PDB entry 4GXU | X-ray diffraction, 3.29 A resolution | chains A and N of the 12 polymer chains in the assembly

[Chain A]
Molecule: Hemagglutinin HA1 chain
From: Influenza A virus
UniProtKB: Q9WFX3 (HEMA_I18A0); the construct lacks a stretch of the UniProt sequence, so the offset changes along the chain: 11-54 = UniProt 18-61; 55-83 = UniProt 63-91; 84-95 = UniProt 93-104; 96-125 = UniProt 106-135; 3 more segments
Sequence (331 residues; each row starts with the number of its first residue; a row labelled like 125A-125C holds insertion residues (125A, then the next letters in order)):
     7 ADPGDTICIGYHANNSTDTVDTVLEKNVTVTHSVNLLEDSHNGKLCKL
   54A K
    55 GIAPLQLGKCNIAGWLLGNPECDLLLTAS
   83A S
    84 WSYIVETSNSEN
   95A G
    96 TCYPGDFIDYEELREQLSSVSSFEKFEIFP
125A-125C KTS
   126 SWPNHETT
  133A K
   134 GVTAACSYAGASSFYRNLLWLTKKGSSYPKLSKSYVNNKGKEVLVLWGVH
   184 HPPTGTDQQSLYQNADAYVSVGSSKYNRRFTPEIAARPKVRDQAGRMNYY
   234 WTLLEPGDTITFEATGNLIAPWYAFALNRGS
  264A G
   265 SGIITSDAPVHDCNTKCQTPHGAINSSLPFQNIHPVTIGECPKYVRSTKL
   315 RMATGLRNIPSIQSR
Not modelled in the structure: 7-8, 326-329
Differences from the reference sequence: expression tag (7-10)
UniProt features mapped onto this chain:
  - site: Arg329 (Cleavage)
  - glycosylation (N-linked (GlcNAc...) asparagine): Asn20, Asn21, Asn33, Asn95, Asn289
Disulfides: Cys52-Cys277, Cys64-Cys76, Cys97-Cys139, Cys281-Cys305
Glycans and other covalent adducts: N-acetylglucosamine (NAG) linked to Asn21; glycan linked to Asn95
What the authors report for this chain:
  - mutagenesis - D190E (250-fold), D190N, D225G (360-fold), A227H, A227P: decreased binding to 1F1
  - mutagenesis - D190E (1,900-fold), D225G, A227H, A227P: decreased binding to 1I20
  - mutagenesis - A227T: unchanged binding to 1F1
  - mutagenesis - D190E, D225G: unchanged binding to mAbs 2B12, 2D1, and 4D20

[Chain N]
Molecule: Antibody 1F1, light chain
From: Homo sapiens
Notes: antibody fragment or engineered binder
Sequence (217 residues; each row starts with the number of its first residue; note: 1 number in that range is skipped by the numbering (no residue carries it; nothing is unmodelled there); a row labelled like 27A-27B holds insertion residues (27A, then the next letters in order)):
     1 EPVLTQPPS
    11 ASGSPGQRVTISCSGSS
27A-27B SN
    28 IGSYTVNWYQQLPGTAPKLLIYSLNQRPSGVPDRFSGSKSGTSASLAISG
    78 LQSEDEAVYYCAAWDDSL
95A-95C SAH
    96 VVFGGGTKLTV
  106A L
   107 GQPKAAPSVTLFPPSSEELQANKATLVCLISDFYPGAVTVAWKADSSPVK
   157 AGVETTTPSKQSNNKYAASSYLSLTPEQWKSHRSYSCQVTHEGSTVEKTV
   207 APTECS
Not modelled in the structure: 210-212
Modified residues: Glu1 (pyroglutamic acid; PCA)
Disulfides: Cys23-Cys88, Cys134-Cys193

[Interface between chain A and chain N]
Pairs across the interface - 12 pairs, chain A then chain N:
  Lys156(A) - Ser50(N)  hydrogen bond
  Lys156(A) - Asn52(N)
  Lys156(A) - Gln53(N)
  Ser159(A) - Asn52(N)
  Thr189(A) - Tyr49(N)
  Gln192(A) - Tyr49(N)  hydrogen bond
  Gln192(A) - Gln53(N)
  Gln192(A) - Arg54(N)
  Ser193(A) - Tyr49(N)
  Ser193(A) - Ser50(N)  hydrogen bond
  Gln196(A) - Asn52(N)  hydrogen bond
  Gln196(A) - Gln53(N)  hydrogen bond
Other interface residues (no listed pair), chain N (6 interface residues in all): Leu51

[Summary]
The chain A/chain N interface involves 6 residues from each chain, with 5 hydrogen bonds. Among the polar
pairs are Lys156(A)-Ser50(N), Gln192(A)-Tyr49(N) and Ser193(A)-Ser50(N). The paper reports that D190E, D190N
and D225G of chain A, among others, reduce binding to 1F1; D190E, D225G and A227H of chain A, among others,
reduce binding to 1I20.
Chain A is Hemagglutinin HA1 chain (Influenza A virus) and chain N is Antibody 1F1, light chain (Homo
sapiens); the structure, Crystal structure of antibody 1F1 bound to the 1918 influenza hemagglutinin, was
determined by X-ray diffraction, deposited together with 4GXV and 4GXX.
